Entry 4NQS (X-ray diffraction, 2.64 A resolution); this record covers chains B and E of the 4 polymer chains in the assembly.

== Chain B ==
Protein: Ig gamma-1 chain C region
From: Homo sapiens
Reference sequence: P01857 (IGHG1_HUMAN); residues 235-447 here correspond to UniProt positions 118-330 (UniProt number = residue number - 117)
Sequence (213 residues; row label = number of the first residue in the row):
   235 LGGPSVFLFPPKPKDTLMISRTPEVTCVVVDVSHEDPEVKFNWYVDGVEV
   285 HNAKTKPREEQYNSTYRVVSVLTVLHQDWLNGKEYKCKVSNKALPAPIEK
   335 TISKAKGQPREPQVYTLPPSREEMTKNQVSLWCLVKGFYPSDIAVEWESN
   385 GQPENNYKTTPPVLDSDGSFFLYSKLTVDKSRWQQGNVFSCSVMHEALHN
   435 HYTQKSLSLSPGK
Not modelled in the structure: 235-236, 444-447
Construct notes: engineered mutation Trp-366 (Thr249 in P01857)
Curated features (UniProtKB/Swiss-Prot):
  - glycosylation: Asn-297 (N-linked (GlcNAc...) (complex) asparagine)
Disulfides: Cys-261/Cys-321, Cys-367/Cys-425

== Chain E ==
Protein: miniZ
Sequence (34 residues; each row starts with the number of its first residue):
     6 FNMQCQRRFYEALHDPNLNEEQRNAKIKSIRDDC
Disulfides: Cys-10/Cys-39

== Chain B / chain E interface ==
Residue-residue contacts - 29 pairs, chain B then chain E:
  Leu-251(B) with Gln-11(E), hydrogen bond (backbone-side chain); Phe-14(E)
  Met-252(B) with Phe-6(E), hydrophobic; Gln-11(E)
  Ile-253(B) with Cys-10(E); Gln-11(E), hydrogen bond (backbone-side chain); Phe-14(E), hydrophobic; Ile-32(E), hydrophobic; Arg-36(E), hydrogen bond (backbone-side chain)
  Arg-255(B) with Arg-36(E)
  Thr-256(B) with Arg-36(E), hydrogen bond
  His-310(B) with Phe-14(E); Arg-36(E)
  Gln-311(B) with Leu-18(E); Asn-29(E), hydrogen bond; Ile-32(E)
  Asn-315(B) with Arg-28(E)
  Lys-317(B) with Glu-25(E), salt bridge
  Leu-432(B) with Tyr-15(E)
  His-433(B) with Tyr-15(E)
  Asn-434(B) with Gln-11(E), hydrogen bond (backbone-side chain); Arg-12(E); Tyr-15(E)
  His-435(B) with Gln-11(E); Phe-14(E); Tyr-15(E); Leu-18(E)
  Tyr-436(B) with Phe-6(E); Met-8(E), hydrophobic
Other interface residues (no listed pair), chain B (18 interface residues in all): Thr-250, Asp-312, Leu-314, Glu-430

== In short ==
The interface between chain B and chain E involves 18 residues on one side and 13 on the other; the contacts
include 6 hydrogen bonds and 1 salt bridge. Among the polar pairs are Lys-317(B)/Glu-25(E),
Leu-251(B)/Gln-11(E) and Ile-253(B)/Gln-11(E).
Here chain B is Ig gamma-1 chain C region (Homo sapiens) and chain E is miniZ. Entry 4NQS (Knob-into-hole IgG
Fc) was determined by X-ray diffraction, deposited together with 4NQT and 4NQU.
